Entry 9DQH (electron microscopy, 2.92 A resolution); this record covers chains B and C of the 5 polymer chains in the assembly.

Chain B:
Molecule: Gs-mini-Gq chimera
Organism: Homo sapiens
Amino-acid sequence (246 residues; each row starts with the number of its first residue):
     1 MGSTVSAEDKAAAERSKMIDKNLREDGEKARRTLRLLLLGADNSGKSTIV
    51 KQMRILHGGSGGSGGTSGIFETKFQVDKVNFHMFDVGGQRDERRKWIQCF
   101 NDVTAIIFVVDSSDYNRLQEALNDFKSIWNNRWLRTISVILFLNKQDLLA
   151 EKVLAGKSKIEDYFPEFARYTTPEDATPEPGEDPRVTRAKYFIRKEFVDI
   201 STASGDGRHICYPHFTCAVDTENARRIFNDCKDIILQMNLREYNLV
Disordered / not traced: 1-4, 52-67, 88-92, 174-182

Chain C:
Molecule: Guanine nucleotide-binding protein G(I)/G(S)/G(T) subunit beta-1
Organism: Homo sapiens
Reference sequence: P62873 (GBB1_HUMAN); numbering as in UniProt (aligned over 2-340)
Amino-acid sequence (345 residues; row label = number of the first residue in the row; numbers below 1 keep their minus sign (Gly-4 is residue -4)):
    -4 GPGSSGSELDQLRQEAEQLKNQIRDARKACADATLSQITNNIDPVGRIQM
    46 RTRRTLRGHLAKIYAMHWGTDSRLLVSASQDGKLIIWDSYTTNKVHAIPL
    96 RSSWVMTCAYAPSGNYVACGGLDNICSIYNLKTREGNVRVSRELAGHTGY
   146 LSCCRFLDDNQIVTSSGDTTCALWDIETGQQTTTFTGHTGDVMSLSLAPD
   196 TRLFVSGACDASAKLWDVREGMCRQTFTGHESDINAICFFPNGNAFATGS
   246 DDATCRLFDLRADQELMTYSHDNIICGITSVSFSKSGRLLLAGYDDFNCN
   296 VWDALKADRAGVLAGHDNRVSCLGVTDDGMAVATGSWDSFLKIWN
Disordered / not traced: -4 to 2
Construct notes: expression tag (-4 to 1)
Swiss-Prot annotation at these positions:
  - modified residue: Ser2 (N-acetylserine), His266 (Phosphohistidine)
  - natural variant: Leu30 (L30F: In MRD42; uncertain significance), Arg52 (R52G: In MRD42), Gly64 (G64V: In MRD42), Asp76 (D76E: In MRD42; D76G: In MRD42), Gly77 (G77S: In MRD42), Lys78 (K78R: In MRD42), Ile80 (I80N: In MRD42; I80T: In MRD42), His91 (H91R: In MRD42; uncertain significance), Ala92 (A92T: In MRD42), Pro94 (P94S: In MRD42), Leu95 (L95P: In MRD42), Arg96 (R96L: In MRD42), 5 further natural variant entries in UniProt

How chain B and chain C interact:
Residue-residue contacts (40; chain B residue first):
  Ala13(B) with Asn88(C)
  Arg15(B) with Val90(C), hydrogen bond (side chain-backbone); His91(C)
  Ser16(B) with Asn88(C); Lys89(C), hydrogen bond (side chain-backbone)
  Ile19(B) with Lys89(C); Ala92(C), hydrophobic
  Asp20(B) with Lys89(C), salt bridge
  Leu23(B) with Gly53(C); Lys78(C); Lys89(C)
  Asp26(B) with Asp76(C); Lys78(C)
  Gly27(B) with Leu55(C)
  Arg35(B) with Trp99(C)
  Gly68(B) with Asn119(C)
  Ile69(B) with Leu117(C)
  Phe84(B) with Trp99(C), hydrophobic
  Lys95(B) with Tyr145(C); Met188(C); Cys204(C); Asp228(C), salt bridge; Asn230(C); Asp246(C), salt bridge
  Trp96(B) with Leu117(C), hydrophobic; Tyr145(C)
  Gln98(B) with Lys57(C); Tyr59(C), hydrogen bond (backbone-side chain); Arg314(C), hydrogen bond; Trp332(C)
  Cys99(B) with Lys57(C), hydrogen bond (backbone-side chain); Tyr59(C)
  Phe100(B) with Trp99(C), hydrophobic; Leu117(C), hydrophobic
  Asn101(B) with Lys57(C), hydrogen bond; Tyr59(C), hydrogen bond; Trp332(C)
  Trp133(B) with Asp290(C); Arg314(C); Trp332(C), hydrophobic
Interface residues without a listed pair, chain B (22 interface residues in all): Ala12, Asp102, Arg132
Interface residues without a listed pair, chain C (29 interface residues in all): Gln75, Ile80, Ser98, Met101, Asp118, Asp186

Summary:
Chain B and chain C form an interface of 22 and 29 residues respectively, with 7 hydrogen bonds and 3 salt
bridges. Among the polar pairs are Asp20(B)-Lys89(C), Lys95(B)-Asp228(C) and Lys95(B)-Asp246(C).
Chain B is Gs-mini-Gq chimera and chain C is Guanine nucleotide-binding protein G(I)/G(S)/G(T) subunit beta-1,
both from Homo sapiens; the structure, CryoEM structure of Gq-coupled MRGPRD with a new agonist EP-2825, was
determined by electron microscopy (same publication as 9DQJ).
